1UPN - chains C and D of the 5 polymer chains in the assembly; structure by electron microscopy, 16.00 A resolution (very low resolution: no residue pairs are listed; an interface is given only as per-side residue counts).

== Chain C ==
Name: Echovirus 11 coat protein VP3
From: Human echovirus 11
UniProt: Q8JKE8 (Q8JKE8_9ENTO); residues 1-238 here correspond to UniProt positions 332-569 (UniProt number = residue number + 331)
Chain sequence (238 residues; each row starts with the number of its first residue):
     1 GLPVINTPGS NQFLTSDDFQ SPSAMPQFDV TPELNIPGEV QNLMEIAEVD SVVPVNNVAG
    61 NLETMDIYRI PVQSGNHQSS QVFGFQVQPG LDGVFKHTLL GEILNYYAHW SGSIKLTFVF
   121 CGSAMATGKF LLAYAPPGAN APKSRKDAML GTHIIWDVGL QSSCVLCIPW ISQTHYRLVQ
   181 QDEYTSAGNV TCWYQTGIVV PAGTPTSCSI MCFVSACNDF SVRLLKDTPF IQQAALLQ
Construct notes: conflict Glu63 (Gln394 in Q8JKE8)

== Chain D ==
Name: Echovirus 11 coat protein VP4
From: Human echovirus 11
UniProt: Q8JKE8 (Q8JKE8_9ENTO); residues 1-69 here = UniProt positions 1-69
Chain sequence (69 residues; numbered 1 to 69; the number before each row is that of its first residue):
     1 MGAQVSTQKT GAHETGLRAS GNSIIHYTNI NYYKDAASNS ANRQDFTQDP GKFTEPVKDI
    61 MVKSLPALN
Unresolved in the structure: 1, 15-22

== How chain C and chain D interact ==
At this resolution (16 A) residue pairs are not listed: 22 residues of chain C and 23 of chain D lie at the interface.

== Summary ==
22 residues of chain C face 23 of chain D across their interface.
Here chain C is Echovirus 11 coat protein VP3 and chain D is Echovirus 11 coat protein VP4, both from Human
echovirus 11. Entry 1UPN (Complex of echovirus type 12 with domains 3 and 4 of its receptor decay accelerating
factor ...) was determined by electron microscopy.
